PDB entry 7UXL | X-ray diffraction, 2.86 A resolution | chains R and B of the 5 polymer chains in the assembly

Chain R:
Molecule: Gametocyte surface protein P45/48
Organism: Plasmodium falciparum
UniProt: Q8I6T1 (P4548_PLAF7); residue numbers follow UniProt; this construct covers 291-428
Amino-acid sequence (147 residues; row label = number of the first residue in the row):
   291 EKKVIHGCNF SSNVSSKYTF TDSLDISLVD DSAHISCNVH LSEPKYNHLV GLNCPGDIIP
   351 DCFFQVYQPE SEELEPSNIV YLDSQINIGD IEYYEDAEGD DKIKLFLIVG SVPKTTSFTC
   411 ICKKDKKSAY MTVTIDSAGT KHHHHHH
Not modelled in the structure: 291, 430-437
Disulfides: Cys-298/Cys-327, Cys-344/Cys-412, Cys-352/Cys-410
Differences from the reference sequence: engineered mutation Tyr-308 (His in Q8I6T1), Leu-397 (Gly in Q8I6T1), Val-402 (Ile in Q8I6T1); expression tag (429-437)
Curated features (UniProtKB/Swiss-Prot):
  - lipidation: Asp-426 (GPI-anchor amidated aspartate)
  - glycosylation (N-linked (GlcNAc...) asparagine): Asn-299, Asn-303
From the paper describing this entry:
  - mutagenesis - K416N: unchanged binding to RUPA-47
  - mutagenesis - L314I (Kd <20 nM), D320H (Kd <20 nM), S322N (Kd <20 nM), K416N (Kd <20 nM): unchanged binding to RUPA-44 Fab Heavy chain
  - mutagenesis - L314I, D320H, S322N, K416N: unchanged binding to RUPA-117

Chain B:
Molecule: RUPA-29 Fab Lambda chain
Organism: Homo sapiens
Notes: antibody fragment or engineered binder
Amino-acid sequence (216 residues; each row starts with the number of its first residue; note: 1 number in that range is skipped by the numbering (no residue carries it; nothing is unmodelled there); a row labelled like 95A-95B holds insertion residues (95A, then the next letters in order)):
     1 SYELTQPPS
    11 VSVSPGQTAR ITCSGDALPK KHAYWYQQKS GQAPVLVIYD DSKRPSGIPE RFSGSSSGTM
    71 ATLSISGAQV EDEAAYYCYS SDTSA
95A-95B NY
    96 WVFGGGTKLT VLVLGQPKAA PSVTLFPPSS EELQANKATL VCLISDFYPG AVTVAWKADS
   156 SPVKAGVETT TPSKQSNNKY AASSYLSLTP EQWKSHRSYS CQVTHEGSTV EKTVAPTECS
Not modelled in the structure: 214-215
Disulfides: Cys-23/Cys-88, Cys-137/Cys-196

Interface between chain R and chain B:
Residue-residue contacts (14):
  Asp-347(R) with Thr-93(B)
  Glu-365(R) with Tyr-49(B)
  Lys-413(R) with His-32(B), hydrogen bond; Tyr-34(B), hydrogen bond; Asp-50(B), salt bridge
  Asp-415(R) with Lys-30(B); Lys-31(B)
  Lys-416(R) with Leu-28(B), hydrogen bond (side chain-backbone); Pro-29(B); Lys-30(B); Lys-31(B); His-32(B); Asp-51(B), salt bridge; Ser-66(B)
Other interface residues (no listed pair), chain R (6 interface residues in all): Leu-364
Other interface residues (no listed pair), chain B (12 interface residues in all): Lys-53
Interface features reported in the paper:
  - pairs named by the authors: Lys-30(B)/Lys-416(R), Asp-51(B)/Lys-416(R) (salt bridge), Ser-66(B)/Lys-416(R)
  - epitope / paratope residues, chain R: Lys-413(R)
  - hot spots on chain R (mutagenesis) - K416N (Kd 109 nM): decreased binding to RUPA-29 Fab Heavy chain
  - epitope / paratope residues, chain B: Lys-30(B), Tyr-34(B), Tyr-49(B), Asp-50(B), Asp-51(B), Ser-66(B)

In short:
6 residues of chain R face 12 of chain B across their interface; the contacts include 3 hydrogen bonds and 2
salt bridges. Among the polar pairs are Lys-413(R)/Asp-50(B), Lys-416(R)/Asp-51(B) and Lys-413(R)/His-32(B).
The paper describes contacts between Lys-30(B) and Lys-416(R) and Ser-66(B) and Lys-416(R); a salt bridge
between Asp-51(B) and Lys-416(R). From the paper: K416N of chain R reduces binding to RUPA-29 Fab Heavy chain;
epitope/paratope residues Lys-413(R) and Lys-30(B) among others; 4 substitutions were tested in all.
Here chain R is Gametocyte surface protein P45/48 (Plasmodium falciparum) and chain B is RUPA-29 Fab Lambda
chain (Homo sapiens). Entry 7UXL (Crystal structure of malaria transmission-blocking antigen Pfs48/45-6C
variant in complex with human antibodies RUPA-44 and RUPA-29) was determined by X-ray diffraction.
